7S9Z - chain A; structure by electron microscopy, 4.14 A resolution (low resolution: residue-level contacts below are approximate; hydrogen-bond / salt-bridge calls are withheld).

[Chain A]
Protein: Cytochrome c biogenesis protein
Organism: Helicobacter hepaticus
UniProtKB: Q7VHG9 (Q7VHG9_HELHP); numbering as in UniProt (aligned over 1-936)
Sequence (942 residues; row label = number of the first residue in the row):
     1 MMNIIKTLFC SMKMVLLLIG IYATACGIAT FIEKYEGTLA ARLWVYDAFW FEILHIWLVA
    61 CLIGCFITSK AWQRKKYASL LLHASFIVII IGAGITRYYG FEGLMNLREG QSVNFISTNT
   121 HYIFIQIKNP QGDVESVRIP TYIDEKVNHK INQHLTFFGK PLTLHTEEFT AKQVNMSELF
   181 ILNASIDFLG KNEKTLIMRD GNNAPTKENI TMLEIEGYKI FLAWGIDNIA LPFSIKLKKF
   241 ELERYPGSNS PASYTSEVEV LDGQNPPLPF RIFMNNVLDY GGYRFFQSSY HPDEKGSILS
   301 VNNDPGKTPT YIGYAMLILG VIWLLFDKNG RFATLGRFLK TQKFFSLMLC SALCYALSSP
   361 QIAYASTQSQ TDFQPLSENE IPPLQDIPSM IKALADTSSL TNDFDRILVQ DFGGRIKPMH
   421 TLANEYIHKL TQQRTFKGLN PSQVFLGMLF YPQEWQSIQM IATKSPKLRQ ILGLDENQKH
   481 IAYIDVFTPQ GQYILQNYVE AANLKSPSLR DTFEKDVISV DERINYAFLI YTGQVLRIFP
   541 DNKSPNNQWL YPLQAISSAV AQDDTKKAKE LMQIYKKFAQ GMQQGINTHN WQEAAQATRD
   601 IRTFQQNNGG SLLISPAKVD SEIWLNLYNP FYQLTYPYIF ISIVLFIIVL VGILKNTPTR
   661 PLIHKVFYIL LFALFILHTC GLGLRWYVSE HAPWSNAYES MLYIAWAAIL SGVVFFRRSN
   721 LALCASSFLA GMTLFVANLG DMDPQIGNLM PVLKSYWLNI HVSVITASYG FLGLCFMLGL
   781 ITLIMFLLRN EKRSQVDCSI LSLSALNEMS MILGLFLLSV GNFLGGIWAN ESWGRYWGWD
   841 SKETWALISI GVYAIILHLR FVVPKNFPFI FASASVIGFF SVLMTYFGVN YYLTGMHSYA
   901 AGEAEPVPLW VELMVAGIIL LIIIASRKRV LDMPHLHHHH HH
Not modelled in the structure: 344-383, 894-905
Sequence notes: expression tag (937-942)
Disulfide bonds: Cys10-Cys61
Ion coordination: heme b/c Fe: His83, His858
Residues lining bound ligands:
  - heme b/c (HEB): Met12, Val15, Ile19, Leu58, Leu62, Phe66, Ser69, Ala71, Arg74, Lys76, Ser79, Leu82, His83, Phe86, Leu324, Arg331, Leu815, Phe816, Ala854, His858, Phe861
  - phosphatidylethanolamine (PTY): Ile19, Tyr22, Arg42, Glu52, His55, Ile56, Phe86, Ile89, Ile90, Ile91, Ala93, Gly94, Ile95, Thr96, Arg97, Tyr98, Phe823, Arg835, Tyr836, Trp837, Trp839, Leu847, Gly851
Reported in the primary citation:
  - heme b/c coordination: His83, His858
  - conformationally variable residues (order/disorder transition): Thr894 to Glu905

[Overview]
Ligands of chain A: phosphatidylethanolamine and heme b/c. His83 and His858 form the heme b/c Fe site. From
the paper: heme b/c coordination by His83 and His858; conformational variability at Thr894.
Chain A is Cytochrome c biogenesis protein (Helicobacter hepaticus); the structure, Helicobacter Hepaticus
CcsBA Closed Conformation, was determined by electron microscopy (same publication as 7S9Y).
